Entry 4YY3 (X-ray diffraction, 3.60 A resolution); this record covers chains A and K of the 22 polymer chains in the assembly.

[Chain A]
Molecule: 16S rRNA
From: Thermus thermophilus HB8
Sequence (1522 nucleotides; numbered 0 to 1544 plus 19 insertion-coded residues; 42 numbers in that range are skipped by the numbering (no residue carries them; nothing is unmodelled there); the number before each row is that of its first residue; a row labelled like 190A-190L holds insertion residues (190A, then the next letters in order); numbering starts at 0):
     0 UUUGUUGGAGAGUUUGAUCCUGGCUCAGGGUGAACGCUGGCGGCGUGCCU
    50 AAGACAUGCAAGUCGUGCGGG
    73 CCGCGGGGUUUU
    88 ACUCCG
    95 UGGUC
   101 AGCGGCGGACGGGUGAGUAACGCGUGGGU
  129A G
   130 ACCUACCCGGAAGAGGGGGACAACCCGGGGAAACUCGGGCUAAUCCCCCA
   180 UGUGGACCCGC
190A-190L CCCUUGGGGUGU
   191 GUCCAAAGGGCUUU
   216 GCCCGCUUCCGGAUGGGCCCGCGUCCCAUCAGCUAGUUGGUGGGGUAAUG
   266 GCCCACCAAGGCGACGACGGGUAGCCGGUCUGAGAGGAUGGCCGGCCACA
   316 GGGGCACUGAGACACGGGCCCCACUCCUACGGGAGGCAGCAGUUAGGAAU
   366 CUUCCGCAAUGGGCGCAAGCCUGACGGAGCGACGCCGCUUGGAGGAAGAA
   416 GCCCUUCGGGGUGUAAACUCCUGAA
   442 CCCGGGACGAAACCCCCGACGA
   474 GGGGACUGACGGUACCGGG
   494 GUAAUAGCGCCGGCCAACUCCGUGCCAGCAGCCGCGGUAAUACGGAGGGC
   544 GCGAGCGUUACCCGGAUUCACUGGGCGUAAAGGGCGUGUAGGCGGCCUGG
   594 GGCGUCCCAUGUGAAAGACCACGGCUCAACCGUGGGGGAGCGUGGGAUAC
   644 GCUCAGGCUAGACGGUGGGAGAGGGUGGUGGAAUUCCCGGAGUAGCGGUG
   694 AAAUGCGCAGAUACCGGGAGGAACGCCGAUGGCGAAGGCAGCCACCUGGU
   744 CCACCCGUGACGCUGAGGCGCGAAAGCGUGGGGAGCAAACCGGAUUAGAU
   794 ACCCGGGUAGUCCACGCCCUAAACGAUGCGCGCUAGGUCUCUGGGUCU
   848 CCUGGGGGCCGAAGCUAACGCGUUAAGCGCGCCGCCUGGGGAGUACGGCC
   898 GCAAGGCUGAAACUCAAAGGAAUUGACGGGGGCCCGCACAAGCGGUGGAG
   948 CAUGUGGUUUAAUUCGAAGCAACGCGAAGAACCUUACCAGGCCUUGACAU
   998 GCUAGG
 1003A G
  1004 AACCCGGGUGAAAGCCUGGGGUGCCCC
1030A-1030D GCGA
  1031 GGGGAGCCCUAGCACAGGUGCUGCAUGGCCGUCGUCAGCUCGUGCCGUGA
  1081 GGUGUUGGGUUAAGUCCCGCAACGAGCGCAACCCCCGCCGUUAGUUGCCA
  1131 GCGGUUCGGCCGGGCACUCUAACGGGACUGCCCGCGAAA
  1171 GCGGGAGGAAGGAGGGGACGACGUCUGGUCAGCAUGGCCCUUACGGCCUG
  1221 GGCGACACACGUGCUACAAUGCCCACUACAAAGCGAUGCCACCCGGCAAC
  1271 GGGGAGCUAAUCGCAAAAAGGUGGGCCCAGUUCGGAUUGGGGUCUGCAAC
  1321 CCGACCCCAUGAAGCCGGAAUCGCUAGUAAUCGCGGAUCAG
 1361A C
  1362 CAUGCCGCGGUGAAUACGUUCCCGGGCCUUGUACACACCGCCCGUCACGC
  1412 CAUGGGAGCGGGCUCUACCCGAAGUCGCCGGG
  1446 AGCCUACGGG
  1459 CAGGCGCCGAGGGUAGGGCCCGUGACUGGGGCGAAGUCGUAACAAGGUAG
  1509 CUGUACCGGAAGGUGCGGCUGGAUCACCUCCUUUCU
Not modelled in the structure: 0-4, 1535-1538

[Chain K]
Molecule: 30S ribosomal protein S11
From: Thermus thermophilus HB8
Reference sequence: P80376 (RS11_THET8); residues 1-129 here = UniProt positions 1-129
Chain sequence (129 residues; numbered 1 to 129; the number before each row is that of its first residue):
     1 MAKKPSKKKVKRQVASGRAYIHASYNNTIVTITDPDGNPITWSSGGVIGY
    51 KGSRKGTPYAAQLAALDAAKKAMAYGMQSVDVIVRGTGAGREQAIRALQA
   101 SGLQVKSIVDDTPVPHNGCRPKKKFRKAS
Not modelled in the structure: 1-10

[Chain A / chain K interface]
Residue-residue contacts (81; chain A residue first):
  G674(A) with His116(K), base contact
  A675(A) with Val114(K), hydrogen bond to the sugar; Pro115(K), base contact; His116(K), hydrogen bond to the base; Gly118(K), base contact
  A676(A) with Pro113(K), sugar contact; Val114(K), sugar contact; Pro115(K), sugar contact; Cys119(K), base contact
  U677(A) with Cys119(K), base contact
  G683(A) with Asn38(K), sugar contact
  A684(A) with Arg12(K), hydrogen bond to the phosphate; Asn38(K), hydrogen bond to the sugar; Pro39(K), hydrogen bond to the sugar
  G685(A) with Arg12(K), salt bridge to the phosphate; Pro39(K), sugar contact; Ile40(K), phosphate contact; Trp42(K), sugar contact
  U686(A) with Trp42(K), hydrogen bond to the sugar
  A687(A) with Trp42(K), sugar contact; Lys71(K), salt bridge to the phosphate
  G688(A) with Trp42(K), sugar contact; Ser44(K), hydrogen bond to the phosphate; Gly46(K), sugar contact; Val47(K), sugar contact
  C689(A) with Asn27(K), hydrogen bond to the phosphate; Ser44(K), hydrogen bond to the phosphate; Gly45(K), phosphate contact; Gly46(K), hydrogen bond to the phosphate; Lys55(K), salt bridge to the phosphate
  G690(A) with Asn27(K), hydrogen bond to the phosphate; Lys55(K), hydrogen bond to the base
  G691(A) with Asn26(K), hydrogen bond to the phosphate; Lys51(K), base contact; Gly52(K), base contact; Lys55(K), hydrogen bond to the base
  U692(A) with Asn26(K), hydrogen bond to the phosphate; Gly52(K), base contact; Ser53(K), hydrogen bond to the base; Lys124(K), salt bridge to the phosphate
  A694(A) with Ser53(K), hydrogen bond to the phosphate
  A695(A) with Gly52(K), phosphate contact; Ser53(K), hydrogen bond to the phosphate
  A704(A) with Trp42(K), base contact
  U705(A) with Ile29(K), base contact
  A706(A) with Ile29(K), sugar contact; Thr31(K), hydrogen bond to the base; Pro39(K), base contact
  C707(A) with Tyr20(K), phosphate contact; Gly37(K), hydrogen bond to the sugar; Pro39(K), base contact; Arg85(K), salt bridge to the phosphate
  C708(A) with Arg18(K), sugar contact; Tyr20(K), sugar contact; Asp36(K), sugar contact; Gly37(K), sugar contact; Arg85(K), salt bridge to the phosphate
  G714(A) with Cys119(K), base contact
  A715(A) with Gly118(K), base contact
  A716(A) with Asn117(K), hydrogen bond to the sugar; Gly118(K), sugar contact
  C717(A) with His116(K), sugar contact; Asn117(K), sugar contact
  G718(A) with His116(K), stacking on the base; Asn117(K), phosphate contact
  G778(A) with Cys119(K), sugar contact; Arg120(K), hydrogen bond to the sugar
  C779(A) with Arg120(K), sugar contact; Pro121(K), sugar contact; Lys122(K), phosphate contact; Lys123(K), phosphate contact
  A780(A) with Lys122(K), phosphate contact; Lys123(K), hydrogen bond to the phosphate
  C796(A) with Lys123(K), salt bridge to the phosphate
  C797(A) with Lys124(K), phosphate contact
  G798(A) with Lys122(K), salt bridge to the phosphate
  U1522(A) with Lys123(K), phosphate contact
  G1523(A) with Lys123(K), salt bridge to the phosphate
  C1524(A) with Arg120(K), salt bridge to the phosphate
  G1525(A) with Arg120(K), salt bridge to the phosphate; Arg126(K), salt bridge to the phosphate
Also at the interface, not in a pair above, chain A (38 interface residues in all): A696, A777
Also at the interface, not in a pair above, chain K (39 interface residues in all): His22, Ser24, Tyr75

[Summary]
Chain A and chain K form an interface of 38 and 39 residues respectively; the contacts include 23 hydrogen
bonds, 12 salt bridges and 1 aromatic stacking contact. Polar pairs include A675(A)-His116(K),
G690(A)-Lys55(K) and G691(A)-Lys55(K).
Chain A is 16S rRNA and chain K is 30S ribosomal protein S11, both from Thermus thermophilus HB8; the
structure, 30S ribosomal subunit- HigB complex, was determined by X-ray diffraction.
